4QJE - chains B and C of the 4 polymer chains in the assembly; structure by X-ray diffraction, 1.85 A resolution.

# Chain B
Protein: Betaine aldehyde dehydrogenase
Source organism: Staphylococcus aureus subsp. aureus
Notes: EC 1.2.1.8
UniProtKB: Q5HCU0 (Q5HCU0_STAAC); residue numbers follow UniProt; this construct covers 1-496
Amino-acid sequence (517 residues; numbered -20 to 496; the number before each row is that of its first residue; numbers below 1 keep their minus sign (Met-20 is residue -20)):
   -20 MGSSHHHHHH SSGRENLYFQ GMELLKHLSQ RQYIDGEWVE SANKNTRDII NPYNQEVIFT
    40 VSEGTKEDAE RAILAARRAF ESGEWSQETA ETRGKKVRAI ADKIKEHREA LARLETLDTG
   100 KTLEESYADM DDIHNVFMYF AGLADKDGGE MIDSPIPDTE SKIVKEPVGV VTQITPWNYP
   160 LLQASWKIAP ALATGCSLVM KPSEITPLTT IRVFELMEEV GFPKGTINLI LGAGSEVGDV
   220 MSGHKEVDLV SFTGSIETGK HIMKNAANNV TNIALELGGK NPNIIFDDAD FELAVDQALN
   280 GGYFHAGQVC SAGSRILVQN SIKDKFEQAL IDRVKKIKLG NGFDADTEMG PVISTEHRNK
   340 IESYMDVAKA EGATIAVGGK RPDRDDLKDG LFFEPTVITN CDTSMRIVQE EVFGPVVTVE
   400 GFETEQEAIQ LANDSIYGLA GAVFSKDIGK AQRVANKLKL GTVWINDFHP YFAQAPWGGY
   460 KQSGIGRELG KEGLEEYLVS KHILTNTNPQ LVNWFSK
Disordered / not traced: -20 to 3
Construct notes: expression tag (-20 to 0); engineered mutation Ser234 (Gly in Q5HCU0)
Bound ions: Na+ site 1: Ile29, Asp97, Ile184; Na+ site 2: Val249 (shared with 2 residues of chain A); Na+ site 3: Lys460, Gly463 (shared with 1 residue of chain A)
Reported in the primary citation:
  - catalytic residues: Cys289 (by similarity / conservation)

# Chain C
Protein: Betaine aldehyde dehydrogenase
Source organism: Staphylococcus aureus subsp. aureus
Notes: EC 1.2.1.8
UniProtKB: Q5HCU0 (Q5HCU0_STAAC); numbering as in UniProt (aligned over 1-496)
Amino-acid sequence (517 residues; numbered -20 to 496; the number before each row is that of its first residue; numbers below 1 keep their minus sign (Met-20 is residue -20)):
   -20 MGSSHHHHHH SSGRENLYFQ GMELLKHLSQ RQYIDGEWVE SANKNTRDII NPYNQEVIFT
    40 VSEGTKEDAE RAILAARRAF ESGEWSQETA ETRGKKVRAI ADKIKEHREA LARLETLDTG
   100 KTLEESYADM DDIHNVFMYF AGLADKDGGE MIDSPIPDTE SKIVKEPVGV VTQITPWNYP
   160 LLQASWKIAP ALATGCSLVM KPSEITPLTT IRVFELMEEV GFPKGTINLI LGAGSEVGDV
   220 MSGHKEVDLV SFTGSIETGK HIMKNAANNV TNIALELGGK NPNIIFDDAD FELAVDQALN
   280 GGYFHAGQVC SAGSRILVQN SIKDKFEQAL IDRVKKIKLG NGFDADTEMG PVISTEHRNK
   340 IESYMDVAKA EGATIAVGGK RPDRDDLKDG LFFEPTVITN CDTSMRIVQE EVFGPVVTVE
   400 GFETEQEAIQ LANDSIYGLA GAVFSKDIGK AQRVANKLKL GTVWINDFHP YFAQAPWGGY
   460 KQSGIGRELG KEGLEEYLVS KHILTNTNPQ LVNWFSK
Disordered / not traced: -20 to 0
Modified residues: Cys289 (3-sulfinoalanine; CSD)
Construct notes: expression tag (-20 to 0); engineered mutation Ser234 (Gly in Q5HCU0)
Bound ions: Na+ site 1: Ile29, Asp97, Ile184; Na+ site 2: Val249 (shared with 2 residues of chain D); Na+ site 3: Lys460, Gly463 (shared with 1 residue of chain D)
Residues lining bound ligands: B3P (2-[3-(2-hydroxy-1,1-dihydroxymethyl-ethylamino)-propylamino]-2-hydroxymethyl-propane-1,3-diol): Ser8, Trp17, Arg191, Glu194, Leu195, Glu197, Glu198
Reported in the primary citation:
  - post-translational modification sites: Cys289
  - catalytic residues: Glu255 (by similarity / conservation)
  - specificity-determining residues: Ile28 (proposed by the authors, not directly observed)

# How chain B and chain C interact
Pairs across the interface (26):
  Glu70(B) - Asn114(C)
  Glu70(B) - Gln453(C)  hydrogen bond
  Lys74(B) - His113(C)
  Lys74(B) - Asn114(C)  hydrogen bond
  Arg77(B) - Arg77(C)
  Arg77(B) - Asp81(C)  salt bridge
  Arg77(B) - Met117(C)
  Asp81(B) - Arg77(C)  salt bridge
  His113(B) - Lys74(C)
  Asn114(B) - Glu70(C)
  Asn114(B) - Lys74(C)  hydrogen bond
  Met117(B) - Arg77(C)
  Tyr118(B) - Asp124(C)
  Tyr118(B) - Lys125(C)  hydrogen bond (backbone-side chain)
  Gly121(B) - Gly121(C)
  Gly121(B) - Lys125(C)
  Leu122(B) - Lys125(C)
  Asp124(B) - Tyr118(C)
  Asp124(B) - Gln453(C)  hydrogen bond
  Lys125(B) - Tyr118(C)  hydrogen bond (side chain-backbone)
  Lys125(B) - Gly121(C)
  Lys125(B) - Leu122(C)
  Lys125(B) - Lys470(C)  hydrogen bond (backbone-side chain)
  Gln453(B) - Glu70(C)  hydrogen bond
  Gln453(B) - Asp124(C)  hydrogen bond
  Lys470(B) - Lys125(C)  hydrogen bond (side chain-backbone)
Interface residues without a listed pair, chain B (15 interface residues in all): Asp126
Interface residues without a listed pair, chain C (15 interface residues in all): Asp126

# In short
Chain B and chain C each contribute 15 residues to their interface; the contacts include 10 hydrogen bonds and
2 salt bridges. Among the polar pairs are Arg77(B)-Asp81(C), Asp81(B)-Arg77(C) and Glu70(B)-Gln453(C). Ligands
of chain C: compound B3P. Lys460(B) and Gly463(B) form the Na+ site 3. From the paper: catalytic residues
Cys289(B) and Glu255(C); the specificity determinant Ile28(C).
Chain B is Betaine aldehyde dehydrogenase and chain C is Betaine aldehyde dehydrogenase, both from
Staphylococcus aureus subsp. aureus; the structure, 1.85 Angstrom resolution crystal structure of apo betaine
aldehyde dehydrogenase (betB) G234S mutant from Staphylococcus aureus ..., was determined by X-ray diffraction
(same publication as 4QTO, 4QN2, 4Q92, 4NU9 and 4NEA).
